PDB entry 8BPC | electron microscopy, 2.80 A resolution | chains A and C of the 3 polymer chains in the assembly

== Chain A ==
Molecule: Isoform 2 of Paired amphipathic helix protein Sin3b
Source organism: Homo sapiens
UniProt: O75182 (SIN3B_HUMAN), isoform O75182-2; residues 1-1130 here = UniProt positions 1-1130
Amino-acid sequence (1130 residues; each row starts with the number of its first residue):
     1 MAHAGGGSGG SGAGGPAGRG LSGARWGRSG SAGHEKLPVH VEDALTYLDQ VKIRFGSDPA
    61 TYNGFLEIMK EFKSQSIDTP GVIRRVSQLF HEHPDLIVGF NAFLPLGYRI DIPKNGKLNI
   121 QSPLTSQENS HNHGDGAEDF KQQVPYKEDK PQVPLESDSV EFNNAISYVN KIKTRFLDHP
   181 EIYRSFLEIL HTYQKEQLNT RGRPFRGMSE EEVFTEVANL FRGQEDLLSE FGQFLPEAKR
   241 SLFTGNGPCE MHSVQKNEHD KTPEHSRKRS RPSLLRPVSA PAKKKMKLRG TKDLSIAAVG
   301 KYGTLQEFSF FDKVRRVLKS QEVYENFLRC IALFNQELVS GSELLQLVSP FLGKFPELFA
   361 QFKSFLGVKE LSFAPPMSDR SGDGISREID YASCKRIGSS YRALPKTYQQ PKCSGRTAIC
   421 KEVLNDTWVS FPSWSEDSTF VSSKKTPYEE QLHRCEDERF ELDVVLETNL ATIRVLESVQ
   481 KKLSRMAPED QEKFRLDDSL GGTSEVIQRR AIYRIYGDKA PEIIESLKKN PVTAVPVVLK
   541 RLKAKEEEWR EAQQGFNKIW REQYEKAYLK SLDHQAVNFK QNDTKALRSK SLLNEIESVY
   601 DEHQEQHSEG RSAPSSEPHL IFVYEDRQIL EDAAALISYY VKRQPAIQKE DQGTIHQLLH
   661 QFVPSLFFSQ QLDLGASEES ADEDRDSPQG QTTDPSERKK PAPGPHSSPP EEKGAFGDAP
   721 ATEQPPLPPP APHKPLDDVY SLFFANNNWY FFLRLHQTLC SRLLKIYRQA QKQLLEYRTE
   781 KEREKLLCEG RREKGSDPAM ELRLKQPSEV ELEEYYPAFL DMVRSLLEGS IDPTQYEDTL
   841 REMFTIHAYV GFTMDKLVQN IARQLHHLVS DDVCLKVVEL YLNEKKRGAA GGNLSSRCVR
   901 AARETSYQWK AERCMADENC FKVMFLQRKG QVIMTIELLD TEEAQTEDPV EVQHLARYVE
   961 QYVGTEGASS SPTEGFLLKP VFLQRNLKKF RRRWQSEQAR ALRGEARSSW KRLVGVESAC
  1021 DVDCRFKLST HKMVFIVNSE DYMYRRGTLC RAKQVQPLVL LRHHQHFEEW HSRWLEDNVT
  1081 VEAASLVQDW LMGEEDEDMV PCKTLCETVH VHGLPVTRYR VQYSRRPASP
Unresolved in the structure: 1-303, 368-393, 671-736, 794-801, 940-1130
Ligand contacts: octanedioic acid hydroxyamide phenylamide (SHH): D437, S438, F440
What the authors report for this chain:
  - conformationally variable residues (loop rearrangement): E436, D437
  - binding site for octanedioic acid hydroxyamide phenylamide: F440
  - mutagenesis - E456R/D457R/E461R: decreased catalytic activity
  - mutagenesis - E436A/D437A: abolished catalytic activity on deacetylate H3K27 from a nucleosome

== Chain C ==
Molecule: PHD finger protein 12
Source organism: Homo sapiens
UniProt: Q96QT6 (PHF12_HUMAN); numbering as in UniProt (aligned over 1-364)
Amino-acid sequence (364 residues; numbered 1 to 364; the number before each row is that of its first residue):
     1 MWEKMETKTI VYDLDTSGGL MEQIQALLAP PKTDEAEKRS RKPEKEPRRS GRATNHDSCD
    61 SCKEGGDLLC CDHCPAAFHL QCCNPPLSEE MLPPGEWMCH RCTVRRKKRE QKKELGHVNG
   121 LVDKSGKRTT SPSSDTDLLD RSASKTELKA IAHARILERR ASRPGTPTSS ASTETPTSEQ
   181 NDVDEDIIDV DEEPVAAEPD YVQPQLRRPF ELLIAAAMER NPTQFQLPNE LTCTTALPGS
   241 SKRRRKEETT GKNVKKTQHE LDHNGLVPLP VKVCFTCNRS CRVAPLIQCD YCPLLFHMDC
   301 LEPPLTAMPL GRWMCPNHIE HVVLNQKNMT LSNRCQVFDR FQDTVSQHVV KVDFLNRIHK
   361 KHPP
Unresolved in the structure: 1-16, 35-256
Bound ions: Zn2+ site 1: C274, C277, H297, C300; Zn2+ site 2: C289, C292, C315, H318

== Interface between chain A and chain C ==
Residue-residue contacts (77; chain A residue first):
  E307(A) with H359(C), salt bridge
  F311(A) with K351(C); L355(C), hydrophobic
  E322(A) with Y291(C); P293(C)
  V323(A) with L294(C), hydrophobic
  E325(A) with V345(C); S346(C); Q347(C), hydrogen bond
  N326(A) with H318(C)
  L328(A) with K351(C)
  C330(A) with I319(C), hydrophobic
  F334(A) with I358(C), hydrophobic
  N335(A) with K351(C); F354(C); L355(C); I358(C)
  E343(A) with V322(C)
  L347(A) with I319(C), hydrophobic; V322(C), hydrophobic
  P350(A) with F275(C); P316(C); N317(C)
  F351(A) with N317(C)
  K354(A) with F275(C), hydrogen bond (side chain-backbone); T276(C)
  F365(A) with L355(C), hydrophobic; H359(C)
  R396(A) with K327(C)
  R454(A) with G19(C)
  D457(A) with M21(C)
  E458(A) with L20(C), hydrogen bond (side chain-backbone); M21(C); I24(C)
  E461(A) with M21(C)
  L462(A) with I24(C), hydrophobic
  V465(A) with L28(C), hydrophobic
  R514(A) with L28(C), hydrogen bond (side chain-backbone); P30(C)
  I515(A) with P31(C)
  G517(A) with P31(C); K32(C)
  D518(A) with K32(C); T33(C), hydrogen bond (side chain-backbone); D34(C)
  K519(A) with T33(C)
  W549(A) with L27(C); L28(C)
  A552(A) with L27(C), hydrophobic
  F556(A) with L20(C), hydrophobic; I24(C), hydrophobic
  I559(A) with L20(C), hydrophobic
  W560(A) with L20(C); I24(C), hydrophobic
  K585(A) with N264(C); G265(C)
  K590(A) with N264(C)
  S591(A) with L266(C)
  N594(A) with L266(C); V267(C), hydrogen bond (side chain-backbone); L269(C)
  E597(A) with L269(C)
  S598(A) with V267(C); R282(C)
  V599(A) with R282(C)
  D601(A) with L269(C)
  E602(A) with N278(C); R279(C); S280(C), hydrogen bond (side chain-backbone); R282(C), salt bridge
  E605(A) with V271(C); V273(C)
  Q606(A) with N278(C)
  E609(A) with N278(C), hydrogen bond
  R611(A) with F275(C), hydrogen bond (side chain-backbone); T276(C); N278(C), hydrogen bond
Interface residues without a listed pair, chain A (53 interface residues in all): S320, Y324, I331, L333, Q336, Y516, E548
Interface residues without a listed pair, chain C (49 interface residues in all): Q23, Q25, A29, P270, C277, C292, V352, N356

== Overview ==
53 residues of chain A and 49 residues of chain C are in contact; the contacts include 10 hydrogen bonds and 2
salt bridges. Polar contacts include E307(A)-H359(C), E602(A)-R282(C) and E325(A)-Q347(C). The paper reports a
binding site for octanedioic acid hydroxyamide phenylamide at F440(A); E456R/D457R/E461R of chain A reduce
catalytic activity.
Here chain A is Isoform 2 of Paired amphipathic helix protein Sin3b and chain C is PHD finger protein 12, both
from Homo sapiens. Entry 8BPC (Cryo-EM structure of the human SIN3B histone deacetylase core complex with SAHA
at 2.8 Angstrom) was determined by electron microscopy together with 8BPA, 8BPB and 8C60 from the same study.
